PDB entry 6C36 | X-ray diffraction, 1.90 A resolution | chain A

# Chain A
Protein: 5'-3' exonuclease
Source organism: Mycobacterium smegmatis
UniProt: I7GAS0 (I7GAS0_MYCS2); numbering as in UniProt (aligned over 1-319)
Chain sequence (319 residues; each row starts with the number of its first residue):
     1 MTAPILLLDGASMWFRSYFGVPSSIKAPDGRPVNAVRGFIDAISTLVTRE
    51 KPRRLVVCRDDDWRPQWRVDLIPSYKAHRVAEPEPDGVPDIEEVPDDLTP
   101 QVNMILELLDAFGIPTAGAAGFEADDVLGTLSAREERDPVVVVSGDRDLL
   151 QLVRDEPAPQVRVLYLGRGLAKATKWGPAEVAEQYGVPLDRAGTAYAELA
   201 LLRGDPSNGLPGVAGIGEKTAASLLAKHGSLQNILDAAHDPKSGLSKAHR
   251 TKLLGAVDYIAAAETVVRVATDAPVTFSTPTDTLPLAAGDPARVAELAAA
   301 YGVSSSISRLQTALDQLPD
Disordered / not traced: 1, 319
Construct notes: engineered mutation Asn208 (Asp in I7GAS0)
Metal / ion sites: Mn2+ site 1: Glu84, Asp90; Mn2+ site 2: Asp125 (together with phosphate ion); Mn2+ site 3: Asp125, Asp146, Asp148 (together with phosphate ion)
Reported in the primary citation:
  - contacts within the chain: Asp148-Asn208 (hydrogen bond)
  - binding site for phosphate ion: Lys76, Arg79
  - mutagenesis - D9N, D60A/E123A, D146A, D146N, D148A, D205A: abolished catalytic activity on flap endonuclease
  - mutagenesis - D60A/E123A, D146A, D148A, D205A: abolished catalytic activity on 5' exonuclease
  - mutagenesis - D9A, D60A, Y75A, K76A, K76A/R79A, R79A, E123A: decreased catalytic activity on flap endonuclease
  - mutagenesis - D9A, D60A, Y75A, K76A, K76A/R79A, R79A, E123A: decreased catalytic activity on 5' exonuclease
  - mutagenesis - R16A: decreased catalytic activity on endonuclease
  - mutagenesis - R16A: decreased catalytic activity on exonuclease
  - mutagenesis - F15A: unchanged catalytic activity
  - mutagenesis - D125N, D148N, D205N: abolished catalytic activity
  - mutagenesis - Q66A/D90A: unchanged catalytic activity on flap endonuclease
  - mutagenesis - Q66A/D90A: unchanged catalytic activity on 5' exonuclease

# Summary
Glu84 and Asp90 coordinate Mn2+ site 1. The Mn2+ site 3 is built by Asp125, Asp146 and Asp148. The paper
reports a binding site for phosphate ion at Lys76 and Arg79; D9A, D60A and Y75A, among others, reduce
catalytic activity on flap endonuclease; 19 substitutions were tested in all.
Chain A is 5'-3' exonuclease (Mycobacterium smegmatis); the structure, Mycobacterium smegmatis flap
endonuclease mutant D208N, was determined by X-ray diffraction, deposited together with 6C33, 6C34 and 6C35.
